7DXQ - chains E and F of the 6 polymer chains in the assembly; structure by X-ray diffraction, 2.80 A resolution.

[Chain E (and F)]
Name: Circadian clock protein kinase KaiC
Organism: Synechococcus elongatus (strain PCC 7942 / FACHB-805)
Notes: EC 2.7.11.1; chain F of this document is another copy of the same molecule, construct and numbering; everything in this record applies to it too
UniProtKB: Q79PF4 (KAIC_SYNE7); residues 1-519 here = UniProt positions 1-519
Chain sequence (519 residues; row label = number of the first residue in the row):
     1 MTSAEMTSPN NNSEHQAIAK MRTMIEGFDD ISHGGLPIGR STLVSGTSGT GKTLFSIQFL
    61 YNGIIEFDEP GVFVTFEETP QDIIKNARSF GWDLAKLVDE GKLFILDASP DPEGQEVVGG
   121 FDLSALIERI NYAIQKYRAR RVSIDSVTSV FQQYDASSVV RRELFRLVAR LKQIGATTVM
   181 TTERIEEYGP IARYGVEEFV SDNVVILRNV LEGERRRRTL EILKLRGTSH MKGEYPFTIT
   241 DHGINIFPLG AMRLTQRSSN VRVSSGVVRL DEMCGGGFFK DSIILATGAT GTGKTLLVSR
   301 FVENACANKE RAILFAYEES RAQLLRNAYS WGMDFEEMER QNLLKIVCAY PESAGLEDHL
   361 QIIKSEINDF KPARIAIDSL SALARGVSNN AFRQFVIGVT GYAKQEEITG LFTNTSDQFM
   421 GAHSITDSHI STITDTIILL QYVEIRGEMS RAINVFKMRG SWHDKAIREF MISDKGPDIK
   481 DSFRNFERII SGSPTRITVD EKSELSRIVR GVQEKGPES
Disordered / not traced: 1-16, 113-121, 154-156, 250-252, 497-519 (chain F: 1-13, 112-121, 154, 484-487, 496-519)
Modified positions: Ser431 (phosphoserine; SEP); Thr432 (phosphothreonine; TPO)
Curated features (UniProtKB/Swiss-Prot):
  - region: Gln115 to Asp122 (B-loop, required to bind KaiB and SasA), Pro248 to Asn260 (Linker), Arg488 to Ile497 (A-loop, interacts with KaiA)
  - active site: Glu77 (Proton acceptor in CI (KaiC 1)), Glu318 (Proton acceptor in CII (KaiC 2))
  - binding site (ATP): Gly49, Thr50, Gly51, Lys52, Thr53, Leu54, Ser89, Lys224, Leu225, Arg226, Thr228, His230, Thr240, Asp241, Thr290, Gly291, Thr292, Gly293, Lys294, Thr295 and 9 more in UniProt
  - binding site (Mg(2+)): Thr53, Thr295, Glu318
  - modified residue: Ser431 (Phosphoserine), Thr432 (Phosphothreonine)
  - mutagenesis: Thr42 (T42S: Extends the period of the circadian rhythm to 28 hours in reconstituted KaiABC complex. Decreased endogenous ATPase), Lys52 (K52A: Induces an arrhythmic phenotype, significantly reduced ATP-binding), Gly71 (G71A: Lowers the amplitude and distords the waveform of the circadian rhythm), Ala87 (A87V: In kaiC1; shortens the period of the circadian rhythm to 22 hours), Trp92 (W92F: Increases photoperiod in presence of KaiA and KaiB), Ala108 (A108E: No longer binds KaiB, no formation of KaiCBA, still phosphorylated; A108L: Reduced binding of KaiB, reduced formation of KaiCBA, still phosphorylated), Gly114 (G114A: Extends the period of the circadian rhythm to 27 hours), Gln115 (Q115A: Abolishes the circadian rhythm), Ser146 (S146P: CI hydrolysis rate halves, increases period of the circadian rhythm by nearly 50%; S146W: Loss of stable oscillation in presence of KaiA and KaiB), Gln153 (Q153A: Higher CI ATPase activity, clock speeds up), Ser157 (S157C: In kaiC2; extends the period of the circadian rhythm to 29 hours. Lower CI ATPase activity, clock slows down ...), Arg215 (R215C: In kaiC3; shortens the period of the circadian rhythm to 16 hours and decreases the interaction with KaiA), 35 further mutagenesis entries in UniProt
Ion coordination: Mg2+ site 1: Thr53 (together with ATP); Mg2+ site 2: Thr295 (together with ATP)
Ligand contacts:
  - ATP (adenosine-5'-triphosphate), molecule 1: Thr47, Ser48, Gly49, Thr50, Gly51, Lys52, Thr53, Leu54, Ser89, Phe90, Glu183, Arg218, Ile239, Thr240, Asp241
  - ATP, molecule 2: Glu198, Phe199, Lys224, Leu225, Arg226, Gly227, Thr228, Ser229, His230, Lys232
  - ATP, molecule 3: Ala289, Thr290, Gly291, Thr292, Gly293, Lys294, Thr295, Leu296, Glu318, Glu319, Ser330, Trp331, Thr415, Arg451, Ile472, Ser473, Asp474
  - ATP, molecule 4: Ser431, Thr432, Lys457, Met458, Arg459, Gly460, Ser461, Trp462, His463, Lys465
From the paper describing this entry:
  - post-translational modification sites: Ser431, Thr432
  - allosteric site: Gln394
  - mutagenesis - Q394E: increased catalytic activity

[How chain E and chain F interact]
Contacting residue pairs (119):
  Ser48(E) with Glu198(F), hydrogen bond (side chain-backbone); Phe199(F); Leu223(F); Lys224(F), hydrogen bond
  Gly49(E) with Lys224(F)
  Lys52(E) with Phe199(F)
  Glu77(E) with Phe165(F)
  Glu78(E) with Arg226(F), salt bridge
  Asp82(E) with Asp202(F)
  Lys85(E) with Ile18(F)
  Asn86(E) with Arg40(F), hydrogen bond; Gly227(F)
  Arg88(E) with His15(F); Gln16(F)
  Ser89(E) with Glu14(F); Gln16(F), hydrogen bond (backbone-backbone); Gly227(F), hydrogen bond (side chain-backbone)
  Phe90(E) with Glu14(F)
  Gly91(E) with Glu14(F); His15(F)
  Pro110(E) with Phe165(F), hydrophobic
  Asp111(E) with Phe165(F)
  Pro112(E) with Phe165(F); Ala169(F), hydrophobic
  Ser149(E) with Arg161(F)
  Glu183(E) with Arg161(F), salt bridge; Phe199(F)
  Arg184(E) with Phe199(F)
  Ile185(E) with Pro190(F), hydrophobic; Gly195(F)
  Arg193(E) with Arg161(F); Gly195(F), hydrogen bond (side chain-backbone); Phe199(F)
  Leu211(E) with Tyr188(F), hydrophobic; Arg208(F); Glu234(F)
  Gly213(E) with Glu234(F)
  Glu214(E) with Arg217(F), salt bridge; Gly233(F); Glu234(F), hydrogen bond (backbone-backbone)
  Arg215(E) with Lys232(F); Gly233(F); Glu234(F), hydrogen bond (side chain-backbone); Tyr235(F)
  Arg216(E) with Arg208(F); Glu221(F), salt bridge; Leu223(F); Gly233(F)
  Arg218(E) with Lys232(F)
  Asp241(E) with Glu14(F), hydrogen bond (backbone-backbone)
  Thr290(E) with Ser431(F); Ile437(F); Phe456(F); Lys457(F), hydrogen bond
  Gly291(E) with Lys457(F)
  Glu318(E) with Thr432(F); Arg459(F), salt bridge
  Glu319(E) with Leu254(F); Arg459(F), salt bridge
  Ser320(E) with Leu254(F); Thr255(F); Gln256(F)
  Arg321(E) with Leu254(F), hydrogen bond (backbone-backbone)
  Ala322(E) with Thr255(F), hydrogen bond (backbone-backbone); Gln256(F); Arg257(F); Ser258(F), hydrogen bond (backbone-side chain)
  Gln323(E) with Ser258(F), hydrogen bond (backbone-side chain)
  Arg326(E) with Ser258(F); Ser259(F), hydrogen bond (side chain-backbone); Phe279(F); Asp281(F); Arg459(F); Gly460(F)
  Asn327(E) with Arg459(F); Gly460(F)
  Ser330(E) with Gly460(F)
  Cys348(E) with Leu254(F)
  Ala349(E) with Leu254(F)
  Tyr350(E) with Met252(F), hydrophobic; Leu254(F); Ile397(F), hydrophobic
  Glu352(E) with Gly250(F); Arg393(F); Ile397(F)
  Ser353(E) with Gly250(F); Ala251(F)
  Ser381(E) with Thr432(F)
  Ala382(E) with Thr432(F)
  Arg385(E) with Arg393(F); His429(F); Thr432(F)
  Gly386(E) with Asn390(F), hydrogen bond (backbone-side chain)
  Thr415(E) with Thr432(F)
  Asp417(E) with Ser424(F); His429(F)
  Gln418(E) with His423(F); Ser424(F)
  Phe419(E) with His423(F), hydrogen bond (backbone-backbone); Ser424(F); Ile425(F), hydrophobic; Phe456(F), hydrophobic; Ile490(F), hydrophobic
  Met420(E) with His423(F)
  Tyr442(E) with Phe456(F), hydrophobic
  Glu444(E) with Arg488(F); Ile489(F); Ile490(F)
  Arg446(E) with Phe483(F)
  Gly447(E) with Ala466(F); Ile467(F), hydrogen bond (backbone-backbone); Phe483(F)
  Glu448(E) with Lys465(F); Ala466(F)
  Met449(E) with Asn454(F); Lys465(F), hydrogen bond (backbone-backbone); Ile467(F), hydrophobic; Ile490(F), hydrophobic
  Ser493(E) with Arg488(F)
Interface residues without a listed pair, chain E (66 interface residues in all): Thr47, Ser109, Gln152, Asn209, Trp331, Ser379, Arg451
Interface residues without a listed pair, chain F (72 interface residues in all): Ser158, Arg166, Ile191, Val204, Thr219, Thr228, Leu249, Asn260, Gln394, Gly401, Ala422, Leu439, His463, Ser482

[In short]
66 residues of chain E and 72 residues of chain F are in contact; the contacts include 19 hydrogen bonds and 6
salt bridges. Polar pairs include Glu78(E)-Arg226(F), Glu183(E)-Arg161(F) and Glu214(E)-Arg217(F). Bound to
chain E: 4 copies of ATP. From the paper: Q394E of chain E increases catalytic activity; an allosteric site at
Gln394(E).
Chain E and chain F are both Circadian clock protein kinase KaiC (Synechococcus elongatus (strain PCC 7942 /
FACHB-805)); the structure, Crystal Structure of Cyanobacterial Circadian Clock Protein KaiC, was determined
by X-ray diffraction, deposited together with 7DY2, 7DYI, 7DYJ, 7DYK and 7V3X.
